Entry 5GNJ (X-ray diffraction, 2.70 A resolution); this record covers chains G and K of the 4 polymer chains in the assembly.

[Chain G]
Molecule: Transcription factor MYC2
Organism: Arabidopsis thaliana
Reference sequence: Q39204 (MYC2_ARATH); residues 446-525 here = UniProt positions 446-525
Amino-acid sequence (89 residues; row label = number of the first residue in the row):
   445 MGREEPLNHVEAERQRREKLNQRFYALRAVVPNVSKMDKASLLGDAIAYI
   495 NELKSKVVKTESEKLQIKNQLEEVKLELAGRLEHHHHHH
Disordered / not traced: 445-451, 525-533
Construct notes: expression tag (445, 526-533)

[Chain K]
Molecule: 15-nt DNA strand
Sequence (15 nucleotides; each row starts with the number of its first residue):
   603 AGGAACACGTGACCC
Disordered / not traced: 617

[Interface between chain G and chain K]
Pairs across the interface (14):
  His453(G) with DT612(K), base contact; DG613(K), hydrogen bond to the base; DA614(K), base contact
  Val454(G) with DG611(K), phosphate contact; DT612(K), phosphate contact
  Glu457(G) with DT612(K), base contact
  Arg458(G) with DG611(K), salt bridge to the phosphate
  Arg461(G) with DA609(K), sugar contact; DC610(K), salt bridge to the phosphate; DG611(K), salt bridge to the phosphate
  Asn465(G) with DA609(K), hydrogen bond to the phosphate
  Asp482(G) with DC608(K), phosphate contact
  Lys483(G) with DC608(K), hydrogen bond to the phosphate; DA609(K), salt bridge to the phosphate
Interface residues without a listed pair, chain K (8 interface residues in all): DA607

[Overview]
Chain G and chain K each contribute 8 residues to their interface, with 3 hydrogen bonds and 4 salt bridges.
Among the polar pairs are His453(G)-DG613(K), Asn465(G)-DA609(K) and Lys483(G)-DC608(K).
Chain G is Transcription factor MYC2 (Arabidopsis thaliana) and chain K is a 15-nt DNA strand; the structure,
Structure of a transcription factor and DNA complex, was determined by X-ray diffraction.
